PDB entry 7NYX | electron microscopy, 4.60 A resolution (low resolution: residue-level contacts below are approximate; hydrogen-bond / salt-bridge calls are withheld) | chains B and M of the 14 polymer chains in the assembly

== Chain B ==
Molecule: Chromosome partition protein MukB
Source organism: Photorhabdus thracensis
Reference sequence: A0A0F7LRY2 (A0A0F7LRY2_9GAMM); numbering as in UniProt (aligned over 1-1482)
Chain sequence (1482 residues; row label = number of the first residue in the row):
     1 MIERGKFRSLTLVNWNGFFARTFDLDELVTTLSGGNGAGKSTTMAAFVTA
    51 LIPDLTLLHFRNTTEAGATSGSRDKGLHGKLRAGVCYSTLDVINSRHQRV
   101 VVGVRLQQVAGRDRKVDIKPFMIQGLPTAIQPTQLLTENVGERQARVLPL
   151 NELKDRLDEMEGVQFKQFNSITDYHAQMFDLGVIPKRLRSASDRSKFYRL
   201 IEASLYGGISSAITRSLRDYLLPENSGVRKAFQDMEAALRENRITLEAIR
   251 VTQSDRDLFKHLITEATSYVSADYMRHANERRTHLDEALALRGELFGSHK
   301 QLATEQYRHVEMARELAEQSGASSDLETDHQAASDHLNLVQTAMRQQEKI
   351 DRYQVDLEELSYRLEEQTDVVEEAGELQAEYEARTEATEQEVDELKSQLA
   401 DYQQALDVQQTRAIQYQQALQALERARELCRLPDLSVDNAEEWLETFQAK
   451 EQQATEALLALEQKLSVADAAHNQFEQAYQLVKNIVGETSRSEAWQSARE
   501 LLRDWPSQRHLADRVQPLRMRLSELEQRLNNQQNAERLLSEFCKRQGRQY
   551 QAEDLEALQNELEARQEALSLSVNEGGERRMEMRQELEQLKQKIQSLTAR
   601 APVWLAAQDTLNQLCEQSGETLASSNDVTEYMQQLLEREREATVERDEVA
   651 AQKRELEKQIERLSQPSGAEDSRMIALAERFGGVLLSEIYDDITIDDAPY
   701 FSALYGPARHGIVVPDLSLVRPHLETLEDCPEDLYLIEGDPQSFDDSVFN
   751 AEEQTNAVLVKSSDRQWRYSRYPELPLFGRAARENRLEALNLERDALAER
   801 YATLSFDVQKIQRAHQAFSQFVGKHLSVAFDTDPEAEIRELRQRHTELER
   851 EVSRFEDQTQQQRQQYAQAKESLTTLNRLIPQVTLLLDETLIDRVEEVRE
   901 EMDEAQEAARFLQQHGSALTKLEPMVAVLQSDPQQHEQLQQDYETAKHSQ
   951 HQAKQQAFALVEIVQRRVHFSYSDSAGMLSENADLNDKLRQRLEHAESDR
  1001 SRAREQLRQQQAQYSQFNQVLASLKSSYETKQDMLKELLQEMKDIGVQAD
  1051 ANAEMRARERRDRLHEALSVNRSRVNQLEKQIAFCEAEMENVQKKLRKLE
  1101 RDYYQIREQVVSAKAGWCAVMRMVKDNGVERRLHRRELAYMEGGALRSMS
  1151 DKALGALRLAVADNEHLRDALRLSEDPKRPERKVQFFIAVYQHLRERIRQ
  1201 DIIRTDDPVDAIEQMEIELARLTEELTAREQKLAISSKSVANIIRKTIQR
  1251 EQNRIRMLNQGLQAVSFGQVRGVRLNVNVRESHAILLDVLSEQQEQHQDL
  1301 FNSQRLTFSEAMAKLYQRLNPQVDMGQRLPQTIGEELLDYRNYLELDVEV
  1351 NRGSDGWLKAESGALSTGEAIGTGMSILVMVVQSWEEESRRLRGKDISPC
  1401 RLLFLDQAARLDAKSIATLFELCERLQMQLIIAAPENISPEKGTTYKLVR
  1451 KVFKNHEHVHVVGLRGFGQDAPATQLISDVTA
Unresolved in the structure: 1, 1469-1482
Sequence notes: engineered mutation Gln-1407 (Glu in A0A0F7LRY2)
Metal / ion sites: Mg2+: Ser-41 (together with ATP)
Small-molecule neighbours:
  - ATP, molecule 1: Asn-16, Asn-36, Gly-37, Ala-38, Gly-39, Lys-40, Ser-41, Thr-42, Gly-76, Gly-79, Lys-80, Asp-1406, Gln-1407, Arg-1450
  - ATP, molecule 2: Gln-1269, Arg-1352, Gly-1363, Ala-1364, Leu-1365, Ser-1366, Thr-1367, Gly-1368, Glu-1369
  - 4'-phosphopantetheine (PNS), molecule 1: Leu-289, Ala-290, Gly-293
  - 4'-phosphopantetheine (PNS), molecule 2: Arg-839, Arg-842, Gln-843
What the authors report for this chain:
  - binding site for 4'-phosphopantetheine: Arg-839
  - mutagenesis - E1407Q: decreased catalytic activity (citing earlier work)
  - mutagenesis - S1366R, D1406A: abolished growth

== Chain M ==
Molecule: DNA 80 b
Sequence (30 nucleotides; numbered 1 to 30; the number before each row is that of its first residue):
     1 ATATATATATATATATATATATATATATAT

== Interface between chain B and chain M ==
Contacting residue pairs (15):
  Leu-55(B) with DT22(M); DA23(M)
  Thr-56(B) with DT22(M)
  Ser-170(B) with DT24(M)
  Ile-171(B) with DA23(M); DT24(M)
  Thr-172(B) with DT24(M)
  Arg-194(B) with DA23(M); DT24(M)
  Gln-1327(B) with DT14(M); DA15(M)
  Arg-1328(B) with DA15(M); DT16(M)
  Leu-1329(B) with DT16(M)
  Thr-1332(B) with DT16(M)
Also at the interface, not in a pair above, chain B (15 interface residues in all): Pro-53, Asp-54, Lys-115, Asn-169, Arg-215
Also at the interface, not in a pair above, chain M (8 interface residues in all): DA17, DA25

== In short ==
15 residues of chain B and 8 residues of chain M are in contact. Chain B binds ATP and 4'-phosphopantetheine.
The paper reports a binding site for 4'-phosphopantetheine at Arg-839(B); S1366R and D1406A of chain B abolish
growth.
Chain B is Chromosome partition protein MukB (Photorhabdus thracensis) and chain M is DNA 80 b; the structure,
Cryo-EM structure of the MukBEF-MatP-DNA monomer (closed conformation), was determined by electron microscopy
together with 7NYW, 7NYY, 7NYZ, 7NZ0, 7NZ2, 7NZ3 and 7NZ4 from the same study.
